PDB entry 6KDB | X-ray diffraction, 2.86 A resolution | chains A and D of the 6 polymer chains in the assembly

[Chain A (and D)]
Name: DNA (cytosine-5)-methyltransferase 3B
Organism: Homo sapiens
Notes: EC 2.1.1.37; chain D of this document is another copy of the same molecule, construct and numbering; everything in this record applies to it too
UniProt: Q9UBC3 (DNM3B_HUMAN); residues 571-853 here = UniProt positions 571-853
Chain sequence (286 residues; each row starts with the number of its first residue):
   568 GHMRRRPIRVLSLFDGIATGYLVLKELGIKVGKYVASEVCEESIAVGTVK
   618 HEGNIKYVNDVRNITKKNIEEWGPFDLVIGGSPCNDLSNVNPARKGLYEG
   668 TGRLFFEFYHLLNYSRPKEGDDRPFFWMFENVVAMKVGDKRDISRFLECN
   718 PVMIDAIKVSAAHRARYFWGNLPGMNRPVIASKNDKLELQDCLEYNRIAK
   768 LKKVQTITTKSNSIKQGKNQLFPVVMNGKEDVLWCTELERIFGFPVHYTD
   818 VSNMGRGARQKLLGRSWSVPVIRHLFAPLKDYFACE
Not modelled in the structure: 568-569
Construct notes: expression tag (568-570)
Residues lining bound ligands: S-adenosylhomocysteine (SAH): Phe-581, Asp-582, Gly-583, Ile-584, Thr-586, Ser-604, Glu-605, Val-606, Cys-607, Ser-610, Asn-626, Asp-627, Val-628, Arg-629, Gly-648, Ser-649, Pro-650, Leu-671, Arg-832, Ser-833, Trp-834
What the authors report for this chain:
  - binding site for the 25-nt DNA strand: Asn-779
  - mutagenesis - V657G, T775S (6.3-fold), N779A, N779D, N779Q, N779V: decreased catalytic activity on CpG sites
  - mutagenesis - C651A: abolished catalytic activity on CpG sites
  - specificity-determining residues: Lys-777, Asn-779
  - mutagenesis - K777A: decreased catalytic activity on CpG, CpA and CpT sites
  - mutagenesis - Q772R (0.069 and 0.072 uM): unchanged binding to DNA
  - disease-associated variants - A585V, A603T, V606A: decreased binding to SAM (proposed by the authors, not directly observed)
  - disease-associated variants - H814R, D817G, V818M: decreased binding to DNA (cytosine-5)-methyltransferase 3B (chain A) (proposed by the authors, not directly observed)
  - disease-associated variants - V726G, A766P, R840Q: decreased stability (proposed by the authors, not directly observed)
  - disease-associated variants - V699G: decreased binding to cytosine (proposed by the authors, not directly observed)
  - disease-associated variants - R823G: decreased binding to DNA (proposed by the authors, not directly observed)
  - disease-associated variants - R823G: decreased catalytic activity (citing earlier work)
  - mutagenesis - K777R: increased catalytic activity on CpG
  - mutagenesis - Q772R: decreased catalytic activity on 49-bp DNA (CG-3)
  - mutagenesis - Q772R: decreased catalytic activity on 24-bp DNA (CG and CG-2)

[Chain A / chain D interface]
Pairs across the interface (32):
  Thr-615(A) / Tyr-762(D)
  Val-616(A) / Tyr-762(D)
  Val-616(A) / Trp-801(D)  hydrophobic
  Glu-619(A) / Tyr-762(D)  hydrogen bond (backbone-side chain)
  Gly-620(A) / Tyr-762(D)
  Glu-761(A) / Val-616(D)
  Tyr-762(A) / Thr-615(D)
  Tyr-762(A) / Glu-619(D)  hydrogen bond (side chain-backbone)
  Tyr-762(A) / Gly-620(D)
  Val-799(A) / Asn-820(D)
  Leu-800(A) / Asn-820(D)  hydrogen bond (backbone-side chain)
  Trp-801(A) / Val-616(D)  hydrophobic
  Trp-801(A) / Val-818(D)  hydrophobic
  Trp-801(A) / Ser-819(D)
  Trp-801(A) / Asn-820(D)
  Cys-802(A) / Asn-820(D)  hydrogen bond (backbone-side chain)
  Thr-803(A) / Asp-817(D)
  His-814(A) / His-814(D)
  His-814(A) / Asp-817(D)  salt bridge
  Asp-817(A) / Thr-803(D)
  Asp-817(A) / His-814(D)  salt bridge
  Asp-817(A) / Asp-817(D)
  Asp-817(A) / Arg-826(D)  salt bridge
  Val-818(A) / Trp-801(D)  hydrophobic
  Ser-819(A) / Trp-801(D)
  Asn-820(A) / Val-799(D)
  Asn-820(A) / Leu-800(D)  hydrogen bond (side chain-backbone)
  Asn-820(A) / Trp-801(D)
  Asn-820(A) / Cys-802(D)  hydrogen bond (side chain-backbone)
  Asn-820(A) / Arg-823(D)
  Arg-823(A) / Asn-820(D)
  Arg-826(A) / Asp-817(D)  salt bridge
Also at the interface, not in a pair above, chain A (21 interface residues in all): Lys-617, Asn-763, Gly-822
Also at the interface, not in a pair above, chain D (21 interface residues in all): Lys-617, Glu-761, Asn-763, Gly-822

[Overview]
The chain A/chain D interface involves 21 residues from each chain; the contacts include 6 hydrogen bonds and
4 salt bridges. Polar pairs include His-814(A)/Asp-817(D), Asp-817(A)/Arg-826(D) and Glu-619(A)/Tyr-762(D).
From the paper: a binding site for the 25-nt DNA strand at Asn-779(A); V657G, T775S and N779A of chain A,
among others, reduce catalytic activity on CpG sites; 21 substitutions were tested in all.
Chain A and chain D are both DNA (cytosine-5)-methyltransferase 3B (Homo sapiens); the structure, Crystal
structure of human DNMT3B-DNMT3L in complex with DNA containing CpGpT site, was determined by X-ray
diffraction, deposited together with 6KDA, 6KDL, 6KDP and 6KDT.
